Entry 7VBM (electron microscopy, 3.40 A resolution); this record covers chains C and I of the 10 polymer chains in the assembly.

== Chain C ==
Name: Histone H2A type 1-B
Organism: Mus musculus
Reference sequence: C0HKE1 (H2A1B_MOUSE); residues 0-129 here correspond to UniProt positions 1-130 (UniProt number = residue number + 1)
Chain sequence (133 residues; numbered -3 to 129; the number before each row is that of its first residue; numbers below 1 keep their minus sign (Gly-3 is residue -3)):
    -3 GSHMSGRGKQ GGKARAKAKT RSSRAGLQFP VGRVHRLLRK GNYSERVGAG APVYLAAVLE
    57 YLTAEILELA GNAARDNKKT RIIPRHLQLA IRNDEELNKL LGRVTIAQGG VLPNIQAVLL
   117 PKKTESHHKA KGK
Not modelled in the structure: -3 to 15, 108-129
Differences from the reference sequence: expression tag (-3 to -1)

== Chain I ==
Molecule: 145-nt DNA strand
Organism: Mus musculus
Sequence (145 nucleotides; numbered -72 to 72; the number before each row is that of its first residue; numbers below 1 keep their minus sign (DA-72 is residue -72)):
   -72 ATCAGAATCC CGGTGCCGAG GCCGCTCAAT TGGTCGTAGA CAGCTCTAGC ACCGCTTAAA
   -12 CGCACGTACG CGCTGTCCCC CGCGTTTTAA CCGCCAAGGG GATTACTCCC TAGTCTCCAG
    48 GCACGTGTCA GATATATACA TCGAT
Not modelled in the structure: -72 to -65, 62-72

== Chain C / chain I interface ==
Pairs across the interface (8; chain C residue first):
  Thr16(C) - DT-43(I)  sugar contact
  Arg17(C) - DT-43(I)  salt bridge to the phosphate
  Arg20(C) - DT-42(I)  salt bridge to the phosphate
  Gly28(C) - DA-44(I)  phosphate contact
  Gly28(C) - DT-43(I)  phosphate contact
  Arg29(C) - DA-44(I)  phosphate contact
  Arg32(C) - DA-44(I)  salt bridge to the phosphate
  Arg77(C) - DA-54(I)  sugar contact
Other interface residues (no listed pair), chain C (9 interface residues in all): Glu41, Arg42
Other interface residues (no listed pair), chain I (7 interface residues in all): DG-53, DA-45, DA-35

== Summary ==
Chain C and chain I form an interface of 9 and 7 residues respectively; the contacts include 3 salt bridges.
Among the polar pairs are Arg17(C)-DT-43(I), Arg20(C)-DT-42(I) and Arg32(C)-DA-44(I).
Here chain C is Histone H2A type 1-B and chain I is a 145-nt DNA strand, both from Mus musculus. Entry 7VBM
(The mouse nucleosome structure containing H3mm18 aided by PL2-6 scFv) was determined by electron microscopy
together with 7DBH from the same study.
